Entry 4ADL (X-ray diffraction, 2.20 A resolution); this record covers chains A and C of the 4 polymer chains in the assembly.

# Chain A (and C)
Name: Fumarate hydratase class II
From: Mycobacterium tuberculosis
Notes: EC 4.2.1.2; chain C of this document is another copy of the same molecule, construct and numbering; everything in this record applies to it too
UniProt: O53446 (FUMC_MYCTU); residue numbers follow UniProt; this construct covers 1-473
Amino-acid sequence (495 residues; numbered -21 to 473; the number before each row is that of its first residue; numbers below 1 keep their minus sign (Met-21 is residue -21)):
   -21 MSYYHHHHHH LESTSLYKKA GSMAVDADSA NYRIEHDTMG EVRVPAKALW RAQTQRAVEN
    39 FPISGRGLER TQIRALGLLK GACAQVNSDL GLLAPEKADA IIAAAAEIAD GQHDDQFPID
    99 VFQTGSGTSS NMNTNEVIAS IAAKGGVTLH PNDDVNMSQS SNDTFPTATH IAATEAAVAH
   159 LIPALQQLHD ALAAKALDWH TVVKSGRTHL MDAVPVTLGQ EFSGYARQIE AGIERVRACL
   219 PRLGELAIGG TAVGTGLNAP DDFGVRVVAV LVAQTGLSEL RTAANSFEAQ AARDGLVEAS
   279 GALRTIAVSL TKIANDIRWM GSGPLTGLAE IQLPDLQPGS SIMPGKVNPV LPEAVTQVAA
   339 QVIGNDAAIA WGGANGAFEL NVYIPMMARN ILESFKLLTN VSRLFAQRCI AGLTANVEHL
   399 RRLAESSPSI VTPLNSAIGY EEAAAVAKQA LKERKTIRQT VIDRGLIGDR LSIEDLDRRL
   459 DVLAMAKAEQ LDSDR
Disordered / not traced: -21 to 8, 468-473
Differences from the reference sequence: expression tag (-21 to 0)
Residues lining bound ligands: (2S)-2-hydroxybutanedioic acid (LMR): Ser104, Thr106, Ser138, Ser139, Asn140, Leu358
Reported in the primary citation:
  - conformationally variable residues (order/disorder transition): Pro316 to Val325
  - binding site for (2S)-2-hydroxybutanedioic acid: His187
  - catalytic residues: His187 (citing earlier work)
  - catalytic residues: Ser318

# Chain A / chain C interface
Pairs across the interface (131):
  Asp15(A) with Pro316(C)
  Thr16(A) with Pro316(C)
  Met17(A) with Leu314(C); Gln315(C); Pro316(C)
  Gln31(A) with Pro316(C)
  Arg34(A) with Leu314(C); Gln315(C)
  Ala35(A) with Gln315(C)
  Glu37(A) with Arg386(C), hydrogen bond (backbone-side chain)
  Asn38(A) with Leu314(C), hydrogen bond (side chain-backbone); Gln315(C), hydrogen bond; Leu382(C); Arg386(C), hydrogen bond
  Phe39(A) with Gln315(C); Val328(C), hydrophobic
  Pro40(A) with Asn378(C); Leu382(C)
  Ile41(A) with Ala332(C), hydrophobic; Val336(C), hydrophobic; Leu375(C), hydrophobic; Asn378(C), hydrogen bond (backbone-side chain); Val379(C), hydrophobic; Leu382(C), hydrophobic
  Ser42(A) with Lys374(C), hydrogen bond (backbone-side chain); Leu375(C)
  Arg44(A) with Arg44(C)
  Phe100(A) with Ala332(C); Gln335(C); Val336(C); Gln339(C); Leu375(C), hydrophobic
  Gln101(A) with Gln335(C), hydrogen bond (backbone-side chain)
  Thr102(A) with Gln315(C); Val328(C); Glu331(C), hydrogen bond
  Gly103(A) with Glu331(C), hydrogen bond (backbone-side chain); Gln335(C)
  Thr106(A) with Gly317(C)
  Ser107(A) with Gln315(C), hydrogen bond
  Asn109(A) with Ser319(C)
  Met110(A) with Ser319(C)
  Asn130(A) with Ser319(C), hydrogen bond (side chain-backbone)
  Asn134(A) with Ser319(C), hydrogen bond
  Gln137(A) with Ile320(C)
  Ser138(A) with Ser319(C); Ile320(C)
  Ser139(A) with Ser319(C), hydrogen bond
  Thr229(A) with Ile320(C)
  Ala230(A) with Ile320(C), hydrophobic; Met321(C), hydrophobic
  Leu235(A) with Ile320(C)
  Asn236(A) with Ile320(C)
  Arg296(A) with Val360(C); Tyr361(C), hydrogen bond
  Trp297(A) with Phe356(C), hydrophobic
  Asp313(A) with Met17(C)
  Leu314(A) with Met17(C); Asn38(C), hydrogen bond (backbone-side chain)
  Gln315(A) with Met17(C); Ala35(C); Asn38(C), hydrogen bond; Phe39(C); Thr102(C); Ser107(C), hydrogen bond
  Pro316(A) with Asp15(C); Thr16(C); Met17(C); Gln31(C)
  Ser319(A) with Asn130(C)
  Met321(A) with Ala230(C), hydrophobic
  Val328(A) with Phe39(C), hydrophobic; Thr102(C)
  Leu329(A) with Asn38(C)
  Glu331(A) with Thr102(C), hydrogen bond; Gly103(C), hydrogen bond (side chain-backbone); Val360(C)
  Ala332(A) with Ile41(C), hydrophobic; Phe100(C)
  Thr334(A) with Tyr361(C), hydrogen bond
  Gln335(A) with Phe100(C); Gln101(C), hydrogen bond (side chain-backbone); Gly103(C); Val360(C); Tyr361(C); Pro363(C); Met364(C), hydrogen bond (side chain-backbone)
  Val336(A) with Ile41(C), hydrophobic; Phe100(C), hydrophobic
  Ala338(A) with Ala346(C); Trp349(C); Met364(C), hydrophobic
  Gln339(A) with Phe100(C); Met364(C); Arg367(C), hydrogen bond; Asn368(C), hydrogen bond
  Ile341(A) with Trp349(C), hydrophobic
  Gly342(A) with Gly342(C); Ala346(C)
  Ala346(A) with Ala338(C); Gly342(C)
  Trp349(A) with Ala338(C); Ile341(C), hydrophobic
  Phe356(A) with Trp297(C), hydrophobic
  Val360(A) with Arg296(C); Gln335(C)
  Tyr361(A) with Arg296(C), hydrogen bond; Thr334(C), hydrogen bond; Gln335(C)
  Pro363(A) with Gln335(C)
  Met364(A) with Gln335(C), hydrogen bond (backbone-side chain); Ala338(C), hydrophobic; Gln339(C)
  Arg367(A) with Gln339(C), hydrogen bond; Arg367(C); Glu371(C), salt bridge
  Asn368(A) with Gln339(C), hydrogen bond
  Glu371(A) with Arg367(C), salt bridge
  Lys374(A) with Ile41(C); Ser42(C), hydrogen bond (side chain-backbone)
  Leu375(A) with Ile41(C), hydrophobic; Ser42(C); Phe100(C), hydrophobic
  Asn378(A) with Pro40(C); Ile41(C), hydrogen bond (side chain-backbone)
  Val379(A) with Ile41(C), hydrophobic
  Leu382(A) with Asn38(C); Pro40(C); Ile41(C), hydrophobic
  Arg386(A) with Glu37(C); Asn38(C), hydrogen bond
Also at the interface, not in a pair above, chain A (70 interface residues in all): Asn140, Gly317, Ile320, Ala345, Ile362
Also at the interface, not in a pair above, chain C (61 interface residues in all): Arg34, Thr106, Asn236, Asn293, Asp313, Ala345, Ile362

# In short
Chain A and chain C form an interface of 70 and 61 residues respectively, with 32 hydrogen bonds and 2 salt
bridges. Polar pairs include Arg367(A)-Glu371(C), Glu37(A)-Arg386(C) and Asn38(A)-Leu314(C). Chain A binds
(2S)-2-hydroxybutanedioic acid. The paper reports catalytic residues His187(A) and Ser318(A); a binding site
for (2S)-2-hydroxybutanedioic acid at His187(A).
Both chains are Fumarate hydratase class II (Mycobacterium tuberculosis). Entry 4ADL (Crystal structures of
Rv1098c in complex with malate) was determined by X-ray diffraction (same publication as 4ADM, 4APA and 4APB).
